Entry 7A5S (electron microscopy, 3.90 A resolution); this record covers chains L and A of the 6 polymer chains in the assembly.

Chain L:
Protein: CR3022 Fab Light Chain
Source organism: Homo sapiens
Notes: antibody fragment or engineered binder
Amino-acid sequence (240 residues; each row starts with the number of its first residue; numbers below 1 keep their minus sign (Met-19 is residue -19)):
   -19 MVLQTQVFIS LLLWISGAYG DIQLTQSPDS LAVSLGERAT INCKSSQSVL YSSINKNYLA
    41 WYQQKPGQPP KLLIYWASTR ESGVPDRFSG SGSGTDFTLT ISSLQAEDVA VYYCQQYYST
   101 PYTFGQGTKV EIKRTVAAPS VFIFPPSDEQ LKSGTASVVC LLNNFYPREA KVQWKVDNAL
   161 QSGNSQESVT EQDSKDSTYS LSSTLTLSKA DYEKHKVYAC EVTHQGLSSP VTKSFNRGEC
Not modelled in the structure: -19 to 0, 219-220
Cystine bridges: Cys23-Cys94, Cys140-Cys200

Chain A:
Protein: Spike glycoprotein
Source organism: Severe acute respiratory syndrome coronavirus 2
Reference sequence: P0DTC2 (SPIKE_SARS2); numbering as in UniProt (aligned over 1-1208)
Amino-acid sequence (1287 residues; row label = number of the first residue in the row; numbers below 1 keep their minus sign (Met-30 is residue -30)):
   -30 MGILPSPGMP ALLSLVSLLS VLLMGCVAET GMFVFLVLLP LVSSQCVNLT TRTQLPPAYT
    30 NSFTRGVYYP DKVFRSSVLH STQDLFLPFF SNVTWFHAIH VSGTNGTKRF DNPVLPFNDG
    90 VYFASTEKSN IIRGWIFGTT LDSKTQSLLI VNNATNVVIK VCEFQFCNDP FLGVYYHKNN
   150 KSWMESEFRV YSSANNCTFE YVSQPFLMDL EGKQGNFKNL REFVFKNIDG YFKIYSKHTP
   210 INLVRDLPQG FSALEPLVDL PIGINITRFQ TLLALHRSYL TPGDSSSGWT AGAAAYYVGY
   270 LQPRTFLLKY NENGTITDAV DCALDPLSET KCTLKSFTVE KGIYQTSNFR VQPTESIVRF
   330 PNITNLCPFG EVFNATRFAS VYAWNRKRIS NCVADYSVLY NSASFSTFKC YGVSPTKLND
   390 LCFTNVYADS FVIRGDEVRQ IAPGQTGKIA DYNYKLPDDF TGCVIAWNSN NLDSKVGGNY
   450 NYLYRLFRKS NLKPFERDIS TEIYQAGSTP CNGVEGFNCY FPLQSYGFQP TNGVGYQPYR
   510 VVVLSFELLH APATVCGPKK STNLVKNKCV NFNFNGLTGT GVLTESNKKF LPFQQFGRDI
   570 ADTTDAVRDP QTLEILDITP CSFGGVSVIT PGTNTSNQVA VLYQDVNCTE VPVAIHADQL
   630 TPTWRVYSTG SNVFQTRAGC LIGAEHVNNS YECDIPIGAG ICASYQTQTN SPRRARSVAS
   690 QSIIAYTMSL GAENSVAYSN NSIAIPTNFT ISVTTEILPV SMTKTSVDCT MYICGDSTEC
   750 SNLLLQYGSF CTQLNRALTG IAVEQDKNTQ EVFAQVKQIY KTPPIKDFGG FNFSQILPDP
   810 SKPSKRSFIE DLLFNKVTLA DAGFIKQYGD CLGDIAARDL ICAQKFNGLT VLPPLLTDEM
   870 IAQYTSALLA GTITSGWTFG AGAALQIPFA MQMAYRFNGI GVTQNVLYEN QKLIANQFNS
   930 AIGKIQDSLS STASALGKLQ DVVNQNAQAL NTLVKQLSSN FGAISSVLND ILSRLDPPEA
   990 EVQIDRLITG RLQSLQTYVT QQLIRAAEIR ASANLAATKM SECVLGQSKR VDFCGKGYHL
  1050 MSFPQSAPHG VVFLHVTYVP AQEKNFTTAP AICHDGKAHF PREGVFVSNG THWFVTQRNF
  1110 YEPQIITTDN TFVSGNCDVV IGIVNNTVYD PLQPELDSFK EELDKYFKNH TSPDVDLGDI
  1170 SGINASVVNI QKEIDRLNEV AKNLNESLID LQELGKYEQS GRENLYFQGG GGSGYIPEAP
  1230 RDGQAYVRKD GEWVLLSTFL GHHHHHH
Not modelled in the structure: -30 to 32, 71-75, 618-632, 677-1256
Differences from the reference sequence: initiating methionine (-30); expression tag (-29 to 0, 1209-1256); engineered mutation Pro986 (Lys in P0DTC2), Pro987 (Val in P0DTC2)
Cystine bridges: Cys131-Cys166, Cys291-Cys301, Cys336-Cys361, Cys379-Cys432, Cys391-Cys525, Cys480-Cys488, Cys538-Cys590, Cys617-Cys649, Cys662-Cys671
Glycans and other covalent adducts: N-acetylglucosamine (NAG) linked to Asn343
Swiss-Prot annotation at these positions:
  - region: Asn280 to Cys301 (Putative superantigen), Arg403 to Asp405 (Integrin-binding motif), Asn448 to Phe456 (Immunodominant HLA epitope recognized by the CD8+), Pro681 to Ala684 (Putative superantigen), Ser816 to Tyr837 (Fusion peptide 1), Lys835 to Phe855 (Fusion peptide 2), Asp1163 to Glu1202 (Heptad repeat 2)
  - site (Cleavage): Arg685, Ser686, Arg815, Ser816
  - glycosylation: Asn17 (N-linked (GlcNAc...) (complex) asparagine), Asn61 (N-linked (GlcNAc...) (hybrid) asparagine), Asn74 (N-linked (GlcNAc...) (complex) asparagine), Asn122 (N-linked (GlcNAc...) (hybrid) asparagine), Asn149 (N-linked (GlcNAc...) (complex) asparagine), Asn165 (N-linked (GlcNAc...) (complex) asparagine), Asn234 (N-linked (GlcNAc...) (high mannose) asparagine), Asn282 (N-linked (GlcNAc...) (complex) asparagine), Thr323 (O-linked (GalNAc) threonine), Ser325 (O-linked (HexNAc...) serine), Asn331 (N-linked (GlcNAc...) (complex) asparagine), Asn343 (N-linked (GlcNAc...) (complex) asparagine), Asn603 (N-linked (GlcNAc...) (hybrid) asparagine), Asn616 (N-linked (GlcNAc...) (complex) asparagine), Asn657 (N-linked (GlcNAc...) (complex) asparagine), Thr676 (O-linked (GlcNAc...) threonine), Thr678 (O-linked (GlcNAc...) threonine), Asn709 (N-linked (GlcNAc...) (high mannose) asparagine), Asn717 (N-linked (GlcNAc...) (hybrid) asparagine), Asn801 (N-linked (GlcNAc...) (hybrid) asparagine) and 6 more in UniProt
  - natural variant: Leu5 (L5F: In strain: Iota/B.1.526), Ser13 (S13I: In strain: Epsilon/B.1.427/B.1.429), Leu18 (L18F: In strain: Beta/B.1.351, Gamma/P.1 and 1 more), Thr19 (T19I: In strain: Omicron/BQ.1.1, Omicron/XBB.1.5 and 1 more; T19R: In strain: Delta/B.1.617.2, Omicron/BA.2 and 4 more), Thr20 (T20N: In strain: Gamma/P.1), Leu24 to Ala27 (sequence variant, change not given here; In strain: Omicron/BA.2, Omicron/BA.2.12.1 and 6 more), Pro26 (P26S: In strain: Gamma/P.1), Gln52 (Q52H: In strain: Omicron/EG.5.1), Ala67 (A67V: In strain: Eta/B.1.525, Omicron/BA.1), His69 to Val70 (deletion: In strain: Alpha/B.1.1.7, Eta/B.1.525 and 5 more), Gly75 (G75V: In strain: Lambda/C.37), Thr76 (T76I: In strain: Lambda/C.37), 82 further natural variant entries in UniProt
  - mutagenesis: His69 to Val70 (Increased incorporation of cleaved spike into virions), Asn121 (N121Q: Partial loss of biliverdin affinity), Arg190 (R190K: Partial loss of biliverdin affinity), Asn234 (N234Q: Increased resistance to neutralizing antibodies), Asn331 (N331Q: Reduced viral infectivity), Asn343 (N343Q: Reduced viral infectivity), Leu452 (L452R: Increased resistance to neutralizing antibodies. Decreases HLA binding to NF9 epitope. Increased binding affinity to human ACE2), Tyr453 (Y453F: Decreased HLA binding to NF9 epitope. Increased binding affinity to human ACE2), Ala475 (A475V: Increased resistance to neutralizing antibodies), Val483 (V483A: Increased resistance to neutralizing antibodies), Glu484 (E484D: Increased replication in human TMEM106B overexpressing cells), Phe490 (F490L: Increased resistance to neutralizing antibodies and human covalescent sera neutralization), 14 further mutagenesis entries in UniProt
From the paper describing this entry:
  - specificity-determining residues: Ala372, Pro384 (proposed by the authors, not directly observed)

Interface between chain L and chain A:
Residue-residue contacts (18; chain L residue first):
  Leu15(L) - Phe43(A)
  Leu15(L) - Ser45(A)
  Gly16(L) - Phe43(A)
  Gly16(L) - Arg44(A)
  Gly16(L) - Ser45(A)
  Gly16(L) - Val47(A)
  Tyr31(L) - Asp428(A)
  Tyr31(L) - Phe429(A)  hydrogen bond (side chain-backbone)
  Tyr31(L) - Thr430(A)
  Ser33(L) - Asp428(A)
  Ser33(L) - Thr430(A)
  Ile34(L) - Thr430(A)
  Tyr38(L) - Gly381(A)  hydrogen bond (side chain-backbone)
  Trp56(L) - Leu390(A)  hydrophobic
  Arg67(L) - Val42(A)
  Ser83(L) - Val42(A)
  Ser83(L) - Arg44(A)  hydrogen bond
  Leu84(L) - Phe43(A)
Other interface residues (no listed pair), chain L (14 interface residues in all): Glu17, Tyr55, Glu61, Gln85
Other interface residues (no listed pair), chain A (13 interface residues in all): Lys386, Asp389, Leu517

Summary:
Chain L and chain A form an interface of 14 and 13 residues respectively, with 3 hydrogen bonds. Among the
polar pairs are Tyr31(L)-Phe429(A), Tyr38(L)-Gly381(A) and Ser83(L)-Arg44(A). Covalently linked
N-acetylglucosamine: at Asn343(A). From UniProt: 27 mutagenesis sites on chain A. From the paper: specificity
determinants Ala372(A) and Pro384(A).
Here chain L is CR3022 Fab Light Chain (Homo sapiens) and chain A is Spike glycoprotein (Severe acute
respiratory syndrome coronavirus 2). Entry 7A5S (Complex of SARS-CoV-2 spike and CR3022 Fab (Homogeneous
Refinement)) was determined by electron microscopy (same publication as 7A5R).
